PDB entry 3J46 | electron microscopy, 10.10 A resolution (very low resolution: no residue pairs are listed; an interface is given only as per-side residue counts) | chains T and 1 of the 14 polymer chains in the assembly

Chain T:
Name: 50S ribosomal protein L23P
Source organism: Escherichia coli
UniProtKB: P0ADZ0 (RL23_ECOLI); residue numbers follow UniProt; this construct covers 1-100
Sequence (100 residues; row label = number of the first residue in the row):
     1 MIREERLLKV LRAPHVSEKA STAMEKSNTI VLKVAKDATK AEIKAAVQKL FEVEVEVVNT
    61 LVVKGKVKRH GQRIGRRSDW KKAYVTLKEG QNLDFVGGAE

Chain 1:
Molecule: 23S ribosomal RNA
Source organism: Escherichia coli
Notes: fragment: helix 6 - helix 7
Sequence (63 nucleotides; row label = number of the first residue in the row):
    52 AAGGACGUGC UAAUCUGCGA UAAGCGUCGG UAAGGUGAUA UGAACCGUUA UAACCGGCGA
   112 UUU

Interface between chain T and chain 1:
At this resolution (10 A) residue pairs are not listed: 12 residues of chain T and 11 of chain 1 lie at the interface.

Summary:
12 residues of chain T and 11 residues of chain 1 are in contact.
Chain T is 50S ribosomal protein L23P and chain 1 is 23S ribosomal RNA, both from Escherichia coli; the
structure, Structure of the SecY protein translocation channel in action, was determined by electron
microscopy, deposited together with 3J45.
